PDB entry 1H9Z | X-ray diffraction, 2.50 A resolution | chain A

# Chain A
Molecule: Serum albumin
Source organism: Homo sapiens
UniProtKB: P02768 (ALBU_HUMAN); residues 1-585 here correspond to UniProt positions 25-609 (UniProt number = residue number + 24)
Chain sequence (585 residues; row label = number of the first residue in the row):
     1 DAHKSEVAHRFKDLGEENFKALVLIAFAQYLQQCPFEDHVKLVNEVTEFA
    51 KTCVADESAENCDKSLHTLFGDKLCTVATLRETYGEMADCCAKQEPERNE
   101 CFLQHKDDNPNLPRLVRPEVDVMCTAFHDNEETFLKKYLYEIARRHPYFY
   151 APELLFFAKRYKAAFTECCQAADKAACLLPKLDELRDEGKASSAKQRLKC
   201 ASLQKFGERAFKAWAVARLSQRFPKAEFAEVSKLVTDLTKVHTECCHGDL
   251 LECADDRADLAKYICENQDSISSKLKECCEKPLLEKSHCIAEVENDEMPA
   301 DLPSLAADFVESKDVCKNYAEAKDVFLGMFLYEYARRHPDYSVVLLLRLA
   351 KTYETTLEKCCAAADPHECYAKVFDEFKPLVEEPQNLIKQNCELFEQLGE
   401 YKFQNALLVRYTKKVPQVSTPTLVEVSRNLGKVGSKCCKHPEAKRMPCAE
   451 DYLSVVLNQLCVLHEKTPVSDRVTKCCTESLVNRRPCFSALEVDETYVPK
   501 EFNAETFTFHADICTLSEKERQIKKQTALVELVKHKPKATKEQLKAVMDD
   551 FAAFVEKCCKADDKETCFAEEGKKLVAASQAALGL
Disordered / not traced: 1-2
UniProt features mapped onto this chain:
  - binding site (Cu cation): His-3
  - binding site (Ca(2+)): Glu-6, Asp-13, Glu-244, Asp-249, Glu-252, Asp-255, Asp-259
  - binding site (Zn(2+)): His-67, His-247, Asp-249
  - binding site ((4Z,15Z)-bilirubin IXalpha): Lys-240
  - site: Lys-4 (Not glycated), Lys-20 (Not glycated), Lys-41 (Not glycated), Lys-64 (Not glycated), Lys-73 (Not glycated), Lys-93 (Not glycated), Lys-106 (Not glycated), Lys-136 (Not glycated), Lys-159 (Not glycated), Lys-174 (Not glycated), Lys-181 (Not glycated), Lys-190 (Not glycated), Lys-195 (Not glycated), Lys-199 (Aspirin-acetylated lysine), Lys-205 (Not glycated), Lys-212 (Not glycated), Lys-240 (Not glycated), Lys-262 (Not glycated), Lys-274 (Not glycated), Lys-286 (Not glycated) and 18 more in UniProt
  - modified residue: Ser-5 (Phosphoserine), Ser-58 (Phosphoserine), Ser-65 (Phosphoserine), Thr-83 (Phosphothreonine), Lys-205 (N6-succinyllysine), Ser-273 (Phosphoserine), Ser-419 (Phosphoserine), Thr-420 (Phosphothreonine), Thr-422 (Phosphothreonine), Lys-436 (N6-succinyllysine), Ser-489 (Phosphoserine), Lys-519 (N6-succinyllysine), Lys-534 (N6-methyllysine), Lys-564 (N6-succinyllysine)
  - glycosylation: Lys-12 (N-linked (Glc) (glycation) lysine), Lys-51 (N-linked (Glc) (glycation) lysine), Lys-137 (N-linked (Glc) (glycation) lysine), Lys-162 (N-linked (Glc) (glycation) lysine), Lys-199 (N-linked (Glc) (glycation) lysine), Lys-225 (N-linked (Glc) (glycation) lysine), Lys-233 (N-linked (Glc) (glycation) lysine), Lys-276 (N-linked (Glc) (glycation) lysine), Lys-281 (N-linked (Glc) (glycation) lysine), Lys-313 (N-linked (Glc) (glycation) lysine), Lys-317 (N-linked (Glc) (glycation) lysine), Asn-318 (N-linked (GlcNAc...) asparagine), Lys-323 (N-linked (Glc) (glycation) lysine), Lys-351 (N-linked (Glc) (glycation) lysine), Lys-378 (N-linked (Glc) (glycation) lysine), Lys-413 (N-linked (Glc) (glycation) lysine), Lys-439 (N-linked (Glc) (glycation) lysine), Lys-444 (N-linked (Glc) (glycation) lysine), Asp-494 (N-linked (GlcNAc...) asparagine), Lys-525 (N-linked (Glc) (glycation) lysine) and 4 more in UniProt
Disulfide bonds: Cys-53/Cys-62, Cys-75/Cys-91, Cys-90/Cys-101, Cys-124/Cys-169, Cys-168/Cys-177, Cys-200/Cys-246, Cys-245/Cys-253, Cys-265/Cys-279, Cys-278/Cys-289, Cys-316/Cys-361, Cys-360/Cys-369, Cys-392/Cys-438, Cys-437/Cys-448, Cys-461/Cys-477, Cys-476/Cys-487, Cys-514/Cys-559, Cys-558/Cys-567
Ligand contacts: R-warfarin (RWF): Phe-211, Trp-214, Ala-215, Arg-218, Leu-219, Arg-222, Leu-238, His-242, Arg-257, Leu-260, Ile-264, Ser-287, Ile-290, Ala-291

# Overview
Bound to chain A: R-warfarin. Curated annotation (UniProt) lists Cu cation-binding residue His-3, 7
Ca2+-binding residues, 3 Zn2+-binding residues and (4Z,15Z)-bilirubin IXalpha-binding residue Lys-240.
Chain A is Serum albumin (Homo sapiens); the structure, Human Serum Albumin Complexed With Myristic Acid and
the R-(+) enantiomer of warfarin, was determined by X-ray diffraction (same publication as 1HA2).
